Entry 5BX9 (X-ray diffraction, 2.00 A resolution); this record covers chain A.

Chain A:
Protein: PslG
Source organism: Pseudomonas aeruginosa
UniProt: Q9I1N2 (Q9I1N2_PSEAE); residues 31-442 here = UniProt positions 31-442
Chain sequence (416 residues; row label = number of the first residue in the row):
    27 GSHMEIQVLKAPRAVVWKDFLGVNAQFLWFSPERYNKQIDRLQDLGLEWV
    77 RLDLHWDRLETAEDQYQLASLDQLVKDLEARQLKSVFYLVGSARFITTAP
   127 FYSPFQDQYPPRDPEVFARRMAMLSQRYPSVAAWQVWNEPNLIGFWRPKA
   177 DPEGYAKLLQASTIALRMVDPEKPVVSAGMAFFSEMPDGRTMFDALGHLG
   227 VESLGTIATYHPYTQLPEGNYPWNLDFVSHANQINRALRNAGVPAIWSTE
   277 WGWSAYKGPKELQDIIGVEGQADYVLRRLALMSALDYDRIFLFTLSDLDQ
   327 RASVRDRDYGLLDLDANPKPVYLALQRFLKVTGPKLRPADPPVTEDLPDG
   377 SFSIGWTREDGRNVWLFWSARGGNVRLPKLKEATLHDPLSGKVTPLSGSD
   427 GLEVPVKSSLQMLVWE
Not modelled in the structure: 27-28
Differences from the reference sequence: expression tag (27-30)
Metal / ion sites: Cd2+ site 1: Asp-220, His-224, Glu-429; Cd2+ site 2: Asp-252, His-256
Reported in the primary citation:
  - catalytic residues: Glu-165, Glu-276
  - mutagenesis - E165Q (3-18-fold), E276Q (3-18-fold): decreased catalytic activity
  - mutagenesis - E165Q/E276Q: abolished catalytic activity

In short:
Asp-220, His-224 and Glu-429 form the Cd2+ site 1. Asp-252 and His-256 coordinate Cd2+ site 2. The paper
reports catalytic residues Glu-165 and Glu-276; E165Q and E276Q reduce catalytic activity.
Chain A is PslG (Pseudomonas aeruginosa); the structure, Structure of PslG from Pseudomonas aeruginosa, was
determined by X-ray diffraction (same publication as 5BXA).
